3FTN - chains A and B of the 4 polymer chains in the assembly; structure by X-ray diffraction, 2.19 A resolution.

[Chain A (and B)]
Name: NADP-dependent alcohol dehydrogenase
Organism: Thermoanaerobacter brockii
Notes: EC 1.1.1.2; chain B of this document is another copy of the same molecule, construct and numbering; everything in this record applies to it too
UniProt: chimeric construct of P14941, P25984: residues 1-152 from P14941 (ADH_THEBR) positions 1-152 (same numbers); residues 153-295 from P25984 positions 153-295 (same numbers); residues 296-352 from P14941 (ADH_THEBR) positions 296-352 (same numbers)
Chain sequence (352 residues; each row starts with the number of its first residue):
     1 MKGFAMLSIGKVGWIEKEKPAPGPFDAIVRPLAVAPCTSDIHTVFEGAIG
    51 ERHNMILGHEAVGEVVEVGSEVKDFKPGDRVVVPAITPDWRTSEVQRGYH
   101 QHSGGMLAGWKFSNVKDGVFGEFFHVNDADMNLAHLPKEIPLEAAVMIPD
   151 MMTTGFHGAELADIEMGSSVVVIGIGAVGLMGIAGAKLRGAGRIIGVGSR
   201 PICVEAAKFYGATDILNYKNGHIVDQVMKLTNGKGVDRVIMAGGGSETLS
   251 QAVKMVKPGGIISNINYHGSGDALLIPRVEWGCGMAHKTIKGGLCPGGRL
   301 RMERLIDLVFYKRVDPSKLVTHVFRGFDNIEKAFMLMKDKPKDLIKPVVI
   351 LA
Construct notes: engineered mutation Glu165 (Gln in P25984), Lys254 (Ser in P25984)
Bound ions: Zn2+: Cys37, His59, Asp150 (together with acetate ion)
UniProt features mapped onto this chain:
  - binding site (Zn(2+)): Cys37, His59, Asp150
  - binding site (NADP(+)): Ile175 to Val178, Gly198 to Arg200, Tyr218, Ile265 to Tyr267, Lys340

[How chain A and chain B interact]
Contacting residue pairs (55):
  Phe156(A) with Met166(B), hydrophobic
  Glu160(A) with Met166(B)
  Ile164(A) with Arg189(B), hydrogen bond (backbone-side chain)
  Glu165(A) with Arg304(B), salt bridge
  Met166(A) with Glu160(B); Gly185(B); Leu188(B), hydrophobic; Arg189(B); Arg304(B)
  Gly167(A) with Arg304(B); Asp307(B); Leu308(B)
  Ser168(A) with Arg304(B)
  Gly185(A) with Met166(B)
  Lys187(A) with Leu188(B); Arg313(B)
  Leu188(A) with Met166(B), hydrophobic; Lys187(B); Leu188(B); Arg189(B); Gly190(B), hydrogen bond (backbone-backbone)
  Arg189(A) with Ile164(B), hydrogen bond (side chain-backbone); Met166(B); Leu188(B), hydrogen bond (backbone-backbone); Arg189(B), hydrogen bond (backbone-side chain)
  Gly190(A) with Leu188(B), hydrogen bond (backbone-backbone); Leu308(B)
  Ala191(A) with Leu308(B); Arg313(B), hydrogen bond (backbone-side chain)
  Gly192(A) with Tyr311(B); Arg313(B), hydrogen bond (backbone-side chain)
  Arg193(A) with Tyr311(B), hydrogen bond
  Ile194(A) with Arg313(B)
  Gly211(A) with Arg313(B), hydrogen bond (backbone-side chain)
  Thr213(A) with Tyr311(B); Arg313(B)
  Asp237(A) with Arg304(B), salt bridge
  Arg304(A) with Glu165(B), salt bridge; Met166(B); Gly167(B); Ser168(B); Asp237(B), salt bridge
  Asp307(A) with Gly167(B)
  Leu308(A) with Gly167(B); Gly190(B); Ala191(B); Gly192(B)
  Tyr311(A) with Arg193(B), hydrogen bond; Thr213(B)
  Arg313(A) with Lys187(B); Ala191(B), hydrogen bond (side chain-backbone); Gly192(B), hydrogen bond (side chain-backbone); Ile194(B); Gly211(B), hydrogen bond (side chain-backbone); Thr213(B)
Other interface residues (no listed pair), chain B (24 interface residues in all): Phe156

[Overview]
The chain A/chain B interface involves 24 residues from each chain; the contacts include 14 hydrogen bonds and
4 salt bridges. Polar contacts include Glu165(A)-Arg304(B), Asp237(A)-Arg304(B) and Ile164(A)-Arg189(B). From
UniProt: 3 Zn2+-binding residues and 12 NADP+-binding residues on chain A.
Chain A and chain B are both NADP-dependent alcohol dehydrogenase (Thermoanaerobacter brockii); the structure,
Q165E/S254K Double Mutant Chimera of alcohol dehydrogenase by exchange of the cofactor binding domain res
153-295 ..., was determined by X-ray diffraction, deposited together with 3FPC, 3FPL and 3FSR.
